Entry 5DOH (X-ray diffraction, 1.05 A resolution); this record covers chain A.

Chain A:
Name: Carbonic anhydrase 2
From: Homo sapiens
Notes: EC 4.2.1.1; fragment: human carbonic anhydrase II
UniProtKB: P00918 (CAH2_HUMAN); the author numbering skips numbers that UniProt does not, so the offset changes along the chain: 1-125 = UniProt 1-125; 127-261 = UniProt 126-260
Amino-acid sequence (260 residues; numbered 1 to 261; 1 number in that range is skipped by the numbering (no residue carries it; nothing is unmodelled there); the number before each row is that of its first residue):
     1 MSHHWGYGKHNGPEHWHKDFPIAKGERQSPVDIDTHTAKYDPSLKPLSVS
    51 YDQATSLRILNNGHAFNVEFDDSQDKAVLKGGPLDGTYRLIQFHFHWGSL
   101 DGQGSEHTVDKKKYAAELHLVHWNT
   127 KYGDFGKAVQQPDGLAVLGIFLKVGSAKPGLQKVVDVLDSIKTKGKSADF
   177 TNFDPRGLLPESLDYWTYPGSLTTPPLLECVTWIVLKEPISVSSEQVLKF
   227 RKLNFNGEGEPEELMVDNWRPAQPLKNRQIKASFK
Unresolved in the structure: 1-2
Bound ions: Zn2+: H94, H96, H119 (together with 5DU)
Residues lining bound ligands:
  - 5DU: W5, Y7, N62, H64, A65, N67, I91, Q92, H94, F95, H96, E106, H119, V121, F131, L141, V143, L198, T199, T200, W209, N244
  - bicine (BCN): K149, K213, E214, P215
Curated features (UniProtKB/Swiss-Prot):
  - active site: H64 (Proton donor/acceptor)
  - binding site (Zn(2+)): H94, H96, H119
  - binding site (substrate): T199, T200
  - site: Y7 (Fine-tunes the proton-transfer properties of H-64), N62 (Fine-tunes the proton-transfer properties of H-64), N67 (Fine-tunes the proton-transfer properties of H-64), Q92 (Involved in the binding of some activators, including histamine and L-histidine)
  - modified residue: S2 (N-acetylserine), S166 (Phosphoserine), S173 (Phosphoserine)

Summary:
Ligands of chain A: 5DU and bicine. H94, H96 and H119 coordinate Zn2+. From UniProt: active-site residue H64,
3 Zn2+-binding residues and substrate-binding residues T199 and T200.
Chain A is Carbonic anhydrase 2 (Homo sapiens); the structure, Crystal structure of human carbonic anhydrase
isozyme II with
2-[(1S)-2,3-Dihydro-1H-inden-1-ylamino]-3,5,6-trifluoro-4-[(2-hydroxyethyl)thio]benzenesulfonamide, was
determined by X-ray diffraction (same publication as 5EHE, 5E2M, 5E2N, 5DOG and 5DRS).
